PDB entry 7UZD | X-ray diffraction, 3.00 A resolution | chains H and L of the 3 polymer chains in the assembly

# Chain H
Protein: HSW-2 Fab heavy chain
Source organism: Mus musculus
Notes: antibody fragment or engineered binder
Amino-acid sequence (230 residues; each row starts with the number of its first residue; note: 10 numbers in that range are skipped by the numbering (no residue carries them; nothing is unmodelled there)):
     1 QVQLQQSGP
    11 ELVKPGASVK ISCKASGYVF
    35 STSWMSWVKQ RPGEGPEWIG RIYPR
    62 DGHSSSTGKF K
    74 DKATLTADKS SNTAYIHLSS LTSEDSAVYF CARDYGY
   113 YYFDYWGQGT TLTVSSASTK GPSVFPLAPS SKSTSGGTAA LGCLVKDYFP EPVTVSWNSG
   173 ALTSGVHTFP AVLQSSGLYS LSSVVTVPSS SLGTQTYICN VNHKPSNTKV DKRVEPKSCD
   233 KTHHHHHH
Unresolved in the structure: 231-240
Cystine bridges: Cys-23/Cys-104, Cys-155/Cys-211

# Chain L
Protein: HSW-2 Fab light chain
Source organism: Mus musculus
Notes: antibody fragment or engineered binder
Amino-acid sequence (214 residues; numbered 1 to 234; 20 numbers in that range are skipped by the numbering (no residue carries them; nothing is unmodelled there); the number before each row is that of its first residue):
     1 DIQMTQSPAS LSASVGEAVT ITCRLSENV
    36 YSFLAWYQQK QGKSPQLLVY RA
    65 KTLAEGVP
    74 SRFSGSG
    83 SGTQFSLKIN SLQPEDFGTY YCQHHYG
   114 TPPTFGGGTK LEIKRTVAAP SVFIFPPSDE QLKSGTASVV CLLNNFYPRE AKVQWKVDNA
   174 LQSGNSQESV TEQDSKDSTY SLSSTLTLSK ADYEKHKVYA CEVTHQGLSS PVTKSFNRGE
   234 C
Cystine bridges: Cys-23/Cys-104, Cys-154/Cys-214

# Chain H / chain L interface
Pairs across the interface (61):
  Gln-44(H) / Gln-44(L)  hydrogen bond
  Gln-44(H) / Tyr-103(L)
  Glu-48(H) / Tyr-103(L)  hydrogen bond (backbone-side chain)
  Gly-49(H) / Tyr-103(L)
  Pro-50(H) / Tyr-103(L)
  Pro-50(H) / Phe-118(L)
  Trp-52(H) / Thr-114(L)
  Trp-52(H) / Pro-116(L)
  Thr-68(H) / Pro-115(L)
  Phe-103(H) / Ser-49(L)
  Tyr-110(H) / His-107(L)  hydrogen bond (backbone-side chain)
  Tyr-113(H) / Gln-105(L)  hydrogen bond (backbone-side chain)
  Tyr-113(H) / His-107(L)
  Tyr-113(H) / Thr-114(L)  hydrogen bond
  Tyr-113(H) / Pro-116(L)  hydrophobic
  Tyr-114(H) / Tyr-42(L)
  Tyr-114(H) / Tyr-55(L)
  Tyr-114(H) / His-107(L)
  Phe-115(H) / Tyr-42(L)  hydrogen bond (backbone-side chain)
  Phe-115(H) / Leu-52(L)
  Phe-115(H) / Gln-105(L)
  Phe-115(H) / Phe-118(L)  hydrophobic
  Asp-116(H) / Leu-52(L)
  Trp-118(H) / Tyr-42(L)
  Trp-118(H) / Ser-49(L)
  Trp-118(H) / Pro-50(L)
  Gly-119(H) / Ser-49(L)
  Phe-137(H) / Ser-141(L)
  Phe-137(H) / Glu-143(L)
  Phe-137(H) / Gln-144(L)
  Phe-137(H) / Ser-147(L)
  Pro-138(H) / Ser-141(L)
  Leu-139(H) / Phe-138(L)  hydrophobic
  Ala-140(H) / Phe-138(L)
  Ser-142(H) / Ile-137(L)
  Ala-152(H) / Phe-136(L)  hydrophobic
  Ala-152(H) / Phe-138(L)
  Ala-152(H) / Leu-155(L)  hydrophobic
  Leu-156(H) / Ser-151(L)
  Leu-156(H) / Val-153(L)  hydrophobic
  Lys-158(H) / Ser-151(L)
  His-179(H) / Asn-157(L)
  His-179(H) / Asn-158(L)  hydrogen bond
  His-179(H) / Ser-194(L)
  Phe-181(H) / Leu-155(L)  hydrophobic
  Phe-181(H) / Ser-182(L)
  Phe-181(H) / Thr-184(L)
  Phe-181(H) / Ser-194(L)
  Phe-181(H) / Leu-195(L)
  Phe-181(H) / Ser-196(L)
  Pro-182(H) / Ser-182(L)  hydrogen bond (backbone-side chain)
  Pro-182(H) / Val-183(L)
  Val-184(H) / Gln-180(L)
  Val-184(H) / Glu-181(L)
  Leu-185(H) / Gln-180(L)  hydrogen bond (backbone-side chain)
  Val-196(H) / Leu-155(L)  hydrophobic
  Thr-198(H) / Asn-157(L)
  Lys-224(H) / Glu-143(L)  salt bridge
  Lys-229(H) / Asp-142(L)
  Lys-229(H) / Glu-233(L)  salt bridge
  Ser-230(H) / Glu-233(L)
Also at the interface, not in a pair above, chain H (38 interface residues in all): Glu-51, Val-136, Thr-150, Leu-153, Thr-180, Gln-186
Also at the interface, not in a pair above, chain L (40 interface residues in all): Ala-40, Lys-48, Gly-109, Gly-119, Thr-200

# In short
Chain H and chain L form an interface of 38 and 40 residues respectively; the contacts include 9 hydrogen
bonds and 2 salt bridges. Polar contacts include Lys-224(H)/Glu-143(L), Lys-229(H)/Glu-233(L) and
Gln-44(H)/Gln-44(L).
Here chain H is HSW-2 Fab heavy chain and chain L is HSW-2 Fab light chain, both from Mus musculus. Entry 7UZD
(Structure of the SARS-CoV-2 RBD in complex with the mouse antibody Fab fragment, HSW-2) was determined by
X-ray diffraction (same publication as 7UZ4, 7UZ6, 7UZ7, 7UZ8, 7UZ9, 7UZA, 7UZB and 7UZC).
